4BDZ - chains A and D of the 4 polymer chains in the assembly; structure by X-ray diffraction, 2.85 A resolution.

# Chain A
Molecule: Pfv integrase
From: Human spumaretrovirus
Notes: EC 2.7.7.-
UniProtKB: P14350 (POL_FOAMV); residues 1-392 here correspond to UniProt positions 752-1143 (UniProt number = residue number + 751)
Chain sequence (395 residues; row label = number of the first residue in the row; numbers below 1 keep their minus sign (Gly-2 is residue -2)):
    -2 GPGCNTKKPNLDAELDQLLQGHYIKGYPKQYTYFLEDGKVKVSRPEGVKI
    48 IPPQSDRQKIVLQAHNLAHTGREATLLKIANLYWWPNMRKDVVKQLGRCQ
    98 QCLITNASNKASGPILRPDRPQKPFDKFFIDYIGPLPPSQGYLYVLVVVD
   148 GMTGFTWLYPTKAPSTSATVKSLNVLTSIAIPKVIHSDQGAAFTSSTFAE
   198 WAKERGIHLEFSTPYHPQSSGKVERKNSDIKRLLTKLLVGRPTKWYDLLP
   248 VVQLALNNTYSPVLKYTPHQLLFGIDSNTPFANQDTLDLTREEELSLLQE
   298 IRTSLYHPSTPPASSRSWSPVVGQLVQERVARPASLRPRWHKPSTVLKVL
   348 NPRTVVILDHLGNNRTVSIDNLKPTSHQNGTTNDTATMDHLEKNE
Unresolved in the structure: -2 to 7, 376-392
Sequence notes: expression tag (-2 to 0); variant Ser217 (Gly968 in P14350), Gly218 (Ser969 in P14350)
Metal / ion sites: Zn2+: His62, His66, Cys96, Cys99; Mg2+ site 1: Asp128, Asp185 (together with XZ-90); Mg2+ site 2: Asp128, Glu221 (together with XZ-90)
Ligand contacts: XZ-90 (19C; 2-[(3-chloranyl-4-fluoranyl-phenyl)methyl]-6,7-bis(oxidanyl)isoindol-1-one): Asp128, Tyr129, Asp185, Pro214, Gln215, Glu221
Swiss-Prot annotation at these positions:
  - binding site (Mg(2+)): Asp123, Asp185
Reported in the primary citation:
  - binding site for XZ-90: Pro214, Gln215, Glu221

# Chain D
Molecule: 17 nucleotide preprocessed pfv donor DNA (transferred strand)
Sequence (17 nucleotides; each row starts with the number of its first residue):
     1 TGCGAAATTCCATGACA

# Interface between chain A and chain D
Pairs across the interface (9):
  Ile130(A) - DA17(D)  phosphate contact
  Glu221(A) - DC16(D)  sugar contact
  Arg222(A) - DG14(D)  base contact
  Arg222(A) - DA15(D)  base contact
  Arg222(A) - DC16(D)  hydrogen bond to the base
  Asn224(A) - DC16(D)  phosphate contact
  Ser225(A) - DC16(D)  sugar contact
  Lys228(A) - DA17(D)  salt bridge to the phosphate
  Lys262(A) - DT9(D)  salt bridge to the phosphate

# In short
7 residues of chain A and 5 residues of chain D are in contact; the contacts include 1 hydrogen bond and 2
salt bridges. Polar contacts include Arg222(A)-DC16(D), Lys228(A)-DA17(D) and Lys262(A)-DT9(D). XZ-90 is bound
between chain A and chain D. From the paper: a binding site for XZ-90 at Pro214(A), Gln215(A) and Glu221(A).
Chain A is Pfv integrase (Human spumaretrovirus) and chain D is 17 nucleotide preprocessed pfv donor DNA
(transferred strand); the structure, PFV intasome with inhibitor XZ-90, was determined by X-ray diffraction
(same publication as 4BDY, 4BE0, 4BE1 and 4BE2).
